Entry 6P8G (X-ray diffraction, 2.80 A resolution); this record covers chains B and C of the 3 polymer chains in the assembly.

Chain B:
Molecule: Cyclin-dependent kinase 4
Organism: Homo sapiens
Notes: EC 2.7.11.22
UniProtKB: P11802 (CDK4_HUMAN); aligned to UniProt positions 2-300 over residues 2-300 (the alignment contains insertions or deletions, so no single offset holds)
Sequence (302 residues; numbered -1 to 300; the number before each row is that of its first residue; numbers below 1 keep their minus sign (Gly-1 is residue -1)):
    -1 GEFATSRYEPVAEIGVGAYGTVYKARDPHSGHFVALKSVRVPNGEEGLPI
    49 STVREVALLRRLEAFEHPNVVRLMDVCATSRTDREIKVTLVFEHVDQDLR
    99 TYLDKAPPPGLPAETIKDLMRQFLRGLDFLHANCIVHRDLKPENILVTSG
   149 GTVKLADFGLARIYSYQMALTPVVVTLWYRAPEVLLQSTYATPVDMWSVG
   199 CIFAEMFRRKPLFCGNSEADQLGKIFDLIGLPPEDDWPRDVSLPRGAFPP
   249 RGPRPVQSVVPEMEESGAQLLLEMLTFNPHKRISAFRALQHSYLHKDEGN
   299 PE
Disordered / not traced: -1 to 17, 26-28, 79-81, 159-172, 297-300
Sequence notes: expression tag (-1 to 1); engineered mutation Glu43 (Gly46 in P11802), Glu44 (Gly47 in P11802)

Chain C:
Molecule: Cyclin-dependent kinase inhibitor 1B
Organism: Homo sapiens
UniProtKB: P46527 (CDN1B_HUMAN); residues 25-93 here = UniProt positions 25-93
Sequence (72 residues; each row starts with the number of its first residue):
    22 GEFKPSACRNLFGPVDHEELTRDLEKHCRDMEEASQRKWNFDFQNHKPLE
    72 GKEEWQEVEKGSLPEFEERPPR
Disordered / not traced: 22-24, 80-93
Sequence notes: expression tag (22-24); engineered mutation Glu74 (Tyr in P46527), Glu88 (Tyr in P46527), Glu89 (Tyr in P46527)
From the paper describing this entry:
  - conformationally variable residues (order/disorder transition): Trp60, Glu74
  - mutagenesis - Y74E/Y88E/Y89E: increased catalytic activity

How chain B and chain C interact:
Contacting residue pairs (25):
  Thr19(B) - His67(C)
  Thr19(B) - Glu78(C)
  Val20(B) - Glu78(C)
  Val20(B) - Val79(C)  hydrophobic
  Tyr21(B) - Gln77(C)
  Lys22(B) - Glu75(C)
  Lys22(B) - Trp76(C)
  Lys22(B) - Gln77(C)  hydrogen bond (backbone-backbone)
  Lys22(B) - Val79(C)
  Ala23(B) - Glu74(C)
  Ala23(B) - Glu75(C)
  Ala23(B) - Trp76(C)  hydrophobic
  Arg24(B) - Glu74(C)
  Arg24(B) - Glu75(C)
  Asp25(B) - Lys73(C)
  Leu34(B) - Trp76(C)  hydrophobic
  Ser36(B) - His67(C)  hydrogen bond
  Asp73(B) - Lys59(C)  salt bridge
  Asp73(B) - Trp60(C)
  Cys75(B) - Ser56(C)
  Cys75(B) - Phe64(C)  hydrophobic
  Thr77(B) - Glu53(C)
  Thr77(B) - Phe64(C)
  Thr77(B) - Gln65(C)
  Thr87(B) - Phe64(C)
Other interface residues (no listed pair), chain B (16 interface residues in all): Val32, Met72, Val89
Other interface residues (no listed pair), chain C (15 interface residues in all): Phe62

In short:
Chain B and chain C form an interface of 16 and 15 residues respectively; the contacts include 2 hydrogen
bonds and 1 salt bridge. Among the polar pairs are Asp73(B)-Lys59(C), Ser36(B)-His67(C) and Lys22(B)-Gln77(C).
The paper reports that Y74E/Y88E/Y89E of chain C increase catalytic activity; conformational variability at
Trp60(C) and Glu74(C).
Here chain B is Cyclin-dependent kinase 4 and chain C is Cyclin-dependent kinase inhibitor 1B, both from Homo
sapiens. Entry 6P8G (Crystal structure of CDK4 in complex with CyclinD1 and P27) was determined by X-ray
diffraction together with 6P8E, 6P8F and 6P8H from the same study.
